PDB entry 6CWG | X-ray diffraction, 2.60 A resolution | chains A and B

Chain A:
Protein: Ricin
From: Ricinus communis
Notes: EC 3.2.2.22
Reference sequence: P02879 (RICI_RICCO); residues 1-267 here correspond to UniProt positions 36-302 (UniProt number = residue number + 35)
Amino-acid sequence (268 residues; each row starts with the number of its first residue; numbering starts at 0):
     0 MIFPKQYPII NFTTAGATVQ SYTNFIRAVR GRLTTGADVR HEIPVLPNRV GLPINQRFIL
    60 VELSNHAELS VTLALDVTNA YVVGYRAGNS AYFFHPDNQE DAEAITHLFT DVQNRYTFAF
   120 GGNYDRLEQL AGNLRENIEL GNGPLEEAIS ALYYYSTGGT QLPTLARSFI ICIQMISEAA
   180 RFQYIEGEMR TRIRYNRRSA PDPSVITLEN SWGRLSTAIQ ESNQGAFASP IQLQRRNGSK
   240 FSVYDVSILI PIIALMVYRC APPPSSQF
Disordered / not traced: 0-4, 158
Construct notes: initiating methionine (0)

Chain B:
Protein: VHH antibody
From: Vicugna pacos
Notes: antibody fragment or engineered binder
Amino-acid sequence (137 residues; each row starts with the number of its first residue):
     1 QVQLAESGGG LVQAGGSLKL SCAASGRDFS MYMLAWFRQA PGKEREFVAA IMCSGGGGGT
    61 YYADSMQGRF TISRDNAKKT VALQMNSLKP EDTAVYYCAA STTYCSATTY SSDRLYDFWG
   121 QGTQVTVSSE PKTPKPQ
Disordered / not traced: 1-2, 130-137
Cystine bridges: Cys22-Cys98, Cys53-Cys105

How chain A and chain B interact:
Pairs across the interface (30):
  Tyr91(A) with Tyr104(B)
  His94(A) with Met31(B); Cys53(B); Gly55(B); Cys105(B), hydrogen bond
  Pro95(A) with Gly55(B)
  Ala101(A) with Gly55(B)
  Gln112(A) with Thr108(B)
  Asn113(A) with Thr108(B); Thr109(B)
  Arg114(A) with Ser106(B); Ala107(B); Thr108(B), hydrogen bond (backbone-backbone)
  Tyr115(A) with Tyr104(B), hydrophobic; Ser106(B); Ala107(B), hydrophobic; Thr109(B)
  Thr116(A) with Tyr104(B); Cys105(B), hydrogen bond (backbone-backbone); Ser106(B), hydrogen bond (backbone-backbone)
  Phe117(A) with Thr103(B); Cys105(B)
  Ala118(A) with Met31(B); Thr102(B); Thr103(B), hydrogen bond (backbone-backbone); Tyr104(B); Cys105(B)
  Phe119(A) with Thr103(B)
  Tyr154(A) with Thr103(B); Tyr104(B), hydrogen bond
Also at the interface, not in a pair above, chain A (15 interface residues in all): Arg125, Leu161
Also at the interface, not in a pair above, chain B (15 interface residues in all): Asp28, Tyr32, Ser101, Leu115

In short:
The chain A/chain B interface involves 15 residues from each chain, with 6 hydrogen bonds. Polar contacts
include His94(A)-Cys105(B), Tyr154(A)-Tyr104(B) and Arg114(A)-Thr108(B).
Here chain A is Ricin (Ricinus communis) and chain B is VHH antibody (Vicugna pacos). Entry 6CWG (Ricin
catalytic subunit bound go A9 VHH antibody) was determined by X-ray diffraction together with 6CWK from the
same study.
